4GU4 - chains A and C of the 3 polymer chains in the assembly; structure by X-ray diffraction, 3.50 A resolution.

[Chain A (and C)]
Molecule: Outer capsid protein sigma-1
Organism: Mammalian orthoreovirus 1
Notes: chain C of this document is another copy of the same molecule, construct and numbering; everything in this record applies to it too
UniProt: P04506 (SIGM1_REOVL); numbering as in UniProt (aligned over 261-470)
Chain sequence (219 residues; row label = number of the first residue in the row):
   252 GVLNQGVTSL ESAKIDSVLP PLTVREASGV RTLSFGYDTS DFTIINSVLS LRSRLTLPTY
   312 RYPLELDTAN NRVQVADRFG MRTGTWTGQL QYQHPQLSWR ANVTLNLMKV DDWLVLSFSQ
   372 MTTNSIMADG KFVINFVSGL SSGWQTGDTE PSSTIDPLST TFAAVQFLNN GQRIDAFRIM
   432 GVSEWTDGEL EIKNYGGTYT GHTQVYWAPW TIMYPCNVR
Unresolved in the structure: 252-264, 470
Sequence notes: expression tag (252-260)
Swiss-Prot annotation at these positions:
  - glycosylation: N353 (N-linked (GlcNAc...) asparagine)
Reported in the primary citation:
  - binding site for N-acetyl-alpha-neuraminic acid: V354, Q371, M372

[How chain A and chain C interact]
Pairs across the interface (99; chain A residue first):
  I266(A) - K265(C)
  I266(A) - I266(C)  hydrophobic
  L273(A) - L273(C)  hydrophobic
  V275(A) - I266(C)  hydrophobic
  R282(A) - K265(C)
  R282(A) - I266(C)
  R282(A) - D267(C)  hydrogen bond (backbone-backbone)
  R282(A) - S268(C)  hydrogen bond (backbone-backbone)
  T283(A) - S268(C)
  L284(A) - I266(C)  hydrophobic
  L284(A) - S268(C)  hydrogen bond (backbone-backbone)
  L284(A) - V269(C)
  L284(A) - L270(C)
  L284(A) - L273(C)  hydrophobic
  S285(A) - L270(C)
  S285(A) - L273(C)
  F286(A) - P272(C)
  F286(A) - L273(C)
  F286(A) - F286(C)  hydrophobic
  F293(A) - F293(C)  hydrophobic
  I295(A) - P271(C)
  I295(A) - P272(C)
  S298(A) - P271(C)
  S298(A) - P272(C)
  V299(A) - G287(C)
  V299(A) - Y288(C)
  V299(A) - D289(C)
  L300(A) - F286(C)  hydrophobic
  L300(A) - G287(C)  hydrogen bond (backbone-backbone)
  L300(A) - Y288(C)
  L300(A) - D289(C)  hydrogen bond (backbone-backbone)
  L300(A) - F293(C)
  S301(A) - D289(C)
  S301(A) - D292(C)
  S301(A) - F293(C)
  L302(A) - D292(C)  hydrogen bond (backbone-side chain)
  L302(A) - F293(C)  hydrophobic
  L302(A) - L302(C)  hydrophobic
  R305(A) - D289(C)  salt bridge
  R305(A) - D292(C)  salt bridge
  L306(A) - L306(C)
  L308(A) - L306(C)  hydrophobic
  L308(A) - T307(C)
  Y311(A) - P309(C)
  N322(A) - T307(C)  hydrogen bond (side chain-backbone)
  N322(A) - L308(C)  hydrogen bond (side chain-backbone)
  N322(A) - P309(C)
  N322(A) - T310(C)  hydrogen bond (backbone-backbone)
  R323(A) - T310(C)
  R323(A) - Y311(C)
  R323(A) - R312(C)
  V324(A) - P309(C)  hydrophobic
  V324(A) - T310(C)  hydrogen bond (backbone-backbone)
  V324(A) - Y311(C)  hydrophobic
  V324(A) - R312(C)  hydrogen bond (backbone-backbone)
  V324(A) - L315(C)
  Q325(A) - R312(C)  hydrogen bond
  Q325(A) - L315(C)
  V326(A) - R312(C)  hydrogen bond (backbone-side chain)
  V326(A) - L315(C)  hydrophobic
  D328(A) - R312(C)  salt bridge
  G331(A) - D363(C)
  M332(A) - S403(C)
  M332(A) - S404(C)
  M332(A) - P466(C)  hydrophobic
  N357(A) - I406(C)
  L358(A) - I406(C)
  M359(A) - I406(C)  hydrophobic
  M359(A) - L409(C)
  V361(A) - D363(C)
  V361(A) - W364(C)  hydrophobic
  V361(A) - P466(C)  hydrophobic
  D362(A) - D362(C)
  D362(A) - D363(C)  hydrogen bond (side chain-backbone)
  W364(A) - W364(C)
  V366(A) - W364(C)  hydrophobic
  S368(A) - I406(C)
  S368(A) - P408(C)  hydrogen bond (side chain-backbone)
  F369(A) - P408(C)
  F413(A) - F413(C)
  A414(A) - F413(C)
  A415(A) - F413(C)
  A415(A) - I430(C)  hydrophobic
  D426(A) - G448(C)
  D426(A) - T449(C)
  A427(A) - F428(C)
  F428(A) - F413(C)  hydrophobic
  F428(A) - F428(C)  hydrophobic
  P460(A) - P408(C)  hydrophobic
  P460(A) - T411(C)
  P460(A) - I430(C)
  P460(A) - Y446(C)
  W461(A) - T411(C)
  T462(A) - P408(C)
  T462(A) - L409(C)
  T462(A) - S410(C)
  T462(A) - T411(C)  hydrogen bond (side chain-backbone)
  M464(A) - W364(C)  hydrophobic
  M464(A) - M464(C)  hydrophobic
Other interface residues (no listed pair), chain A (54 interface residues in all): V269, V281, L317, N321, F330, T334, T412, A459
Other interface residues (no listed pair), chain C (47 interface residues in all): L284, L300, P314, D407, N468

[Overview]
54 residues of chain A and 47 residues of chain C are in contact, with 16 hydrogen bonds and 3 salt bridges.
Polar contacts include R305(A)-D289(C), R305(A)-D292(C) and D328(A)-R312(C). The paper reports a binding site
for N-acetyl-alpha-neuraminic acid at V354(A), Q371(A) and M372(A).
Both chains are Outer capsid protein sigma-1 (Mammalian orthoreovirus 1). Entry 4GU4 (Crystal structure of the
T1L reovirus attachment protein sigma1 in complex with alpha-2,3-sialyllactose) was determined by X-ray
diffraction together with 4GU3 from the same study.
